PDB entry 6JXD | X-ray diffraction, 2.25 A resolution | chains A and J of the 10 polymer chains in the assembly

== Chain A ==
Protein: Histone H3.1
Source organism: Homo sapiens
UniProt: P68431 (H31_HUMAN); residues 38-135 here correspond to UniProt positions 39-136 (UniProt number = residue number + 1)
Sequence (98 residues; row label = number of the first residue in the row):
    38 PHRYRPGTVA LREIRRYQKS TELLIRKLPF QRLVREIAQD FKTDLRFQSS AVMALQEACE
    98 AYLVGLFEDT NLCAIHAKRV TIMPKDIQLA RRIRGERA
Bound ions: Mn2+ near Asp81 (its only coordinating residue here)
Curated features (UniProtKB/Swiss-Prot):
  - modified residue: Tyr41 (Phosphotyrosine), Lys56 (N6,N6,N6-trimethyllysine), Ser57 (Phosphoserine), Lys64 (N6-(2-hydroxyisobutyryl)lysine), Lys79 (N6,N6,N6-trimethyllysine), Thr80 (Phosphothreonine), Ser86 (Phosphoserine), Thr107 (Phosphothreonine), Lys115 (N6-acetyllysine), Lys122 (N6-(2-hydroxyisobutyryl)lysine)

== Chain J ==
Molecule: 147-nt DNA strand
Source organism: Homo sapiens
Sequence (147 nucleotides; numbered -71 to 75; the number before each row is that of its first residue; numbers below 1 keep their minus sign (DC-71 is residue -71)):
   -71 CATATATGCC GGTCTCACAC GTGCCTGGAG ACTAGTAAGC GCTTCTAGTG GCGGTTAAAA
   -11 CGCGGTAGAC AGCGCGTACG TGCGTTTAAG CGGTGCTAGA GCTGTCTACG ACCAATTGAG
    49 CGGCCTCGGC ACCGGGATAT ATGGTAC
Bound ions: Mn2+ site 1: DC-71, DG27; Mn2+ site 2 near DA-70 (its only coordinating residue here); Mn2+ site 3 near DG-61 (its only coordinating residue here); Mn2+ site 4 near DA-34 (its only coordinating residue here); Mn2+ site 5 near DG50 (its only coordinating residue here); Mn2+ site 6 near DG62 (its only coordinating residue here)

== Chain A / chain J interface ==
Contacting residue pairs (27):
  His39(A) - DA-68(J)  phosphate contact
  His39(A) - DT-67(J)  sugar contact
  His39(A) - DG10(J)  sugar contact
  Arg40(A) - DT9(J)  hydrogen bond to the base
  Arg40(A) - DG10(J)  phosphate contact
  Tyr41(A) - DT-67(J)  sugar contact
  Tyr41(A) - DA-66(J)  sugar contact
  Tyr41(A) - DT9(J)  phosphate contact
  Tyr41(A) - DG10(J)  hydrogen bond to the phosphate
  Pro43(A) - DG8(J)  phosphate contact
  Pro43(A) - DT9(J)  phosphate contact
  Gly44(A) - DG8(J)  hydrogen bond to the phosphate
  Gly44(A) - DT9(J)  hydrogen bond to the phosphate
  Thr45(A) - DT9(J)  hydrogen bond to the phosphate
  Val46(A) - DT9(J)  hydrogen bond to the phosphate
  Val46(A) - DG10(J)  phosphate contact
  Ala47(A) - DT9(J)  hydrogen bond to the phosphate
  Arg49(A) - DA-66(J)  hydrogen bond to the phosphate
  Arg49(A) - DT-65(J)  salt bridge to the phosphate
  Arg63(A) - DA17(J)  phosphate contact
  Arg63(A) - DG18(J)  phosphate contact
  Lys64(A) - DG18(J)  hydrogen bond to the phosphate
  Leu65(A) - DA17(J)  phosphate contact
  Leu65(A) - DG18(J)  hydrogen bond to the phosphate
  Pro66(A) - DA17(J)  phosphate contact
  Arg69(A) - DA17(J)  salt bridge to the phosphate
  Arg83(A) - DA26(J)  sugar contact
Also at the interface, not in a pair above, chain A (17 interface residues in all): Arg42, Asp81
Also at the interface, not in a pair above, chain J (11 interface residues in all): DG27

== Overview ==
Chain A and chain J form an interface of 17 and 11 residues respectively, with 10 hydrogen bonds and 2 salt
bridges. Polar contacts include Arg40(A)-DT9(J), Tyr41(A)-DG10(J) and Gly44(A)-DG8(J). DC-71(J) and DG27(J)
coordinate Mn2+ site 1.
Chain A is Histone H3.1 and chain J is a 147-nt DNA strand, both from Homo sapiens; the structure, Human
nucleosome core particle with cohesive end DNA termini, was determined by X-ray diffraction (same publication
as 6IPU, 6K1I, 6K1J and 6K1K).
